PDB entry 2J06 | X-ray diffraction, 1.80 A resolution | chains A and B

# Chain A (and B)
Name: Ras gtpase-activating protein 1
Source organism: Homo sapiens
Notes: fragment: sh3 domain, residues 281-341; chain B of this document is another copy of the same molecule, construct and numbering; everything in this record applies to it too
Reference sequence: P20936 (RASA1_HUMAN); residues 281-341 here = UniProt positions 281-341
Chain sequence (65 residues; numbered 277 to 341; the number before each row is that of its first residue):
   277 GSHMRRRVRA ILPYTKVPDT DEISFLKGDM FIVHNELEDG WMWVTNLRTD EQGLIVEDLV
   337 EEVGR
Not modelled in the structure: 277-279 (chain B: 277-280, 341)
Modified / non-standard residues: Mse-280 (selenomethionine; parent Met); Mse-306 (selenomethionine; parent Met); Mse-318 (selenomethionine; parent Met)

# Chain A / chain B interface
Contacting residue pairs (16):
  Mse-280(A) with Val-293(B); Thr-296(B); Glu-298(B); Trp-317(B); Leu-330(B)
  Arg-281(A) with Thr-296(B); Asp-297(B), hydrogen bond (backbone-backbone); Leu-330(B)
  Arg-282(A) with Asp-297(B)
  Arg-283(A) with Asp-297(B), hydrogen bond (backbone-side chain); Trp-319(B)
  Ile-308(A) with Trp-319(B), hydrophobic
  Thr-321(A) with Leu-313(B)
  Leu-323(A) with Asn-311(B), hydrogen bond (backbone-side chain); Trp-319(B), hydrophobic
  Asp-326(A) with Asn-311(B), hydrogen bond
Also at the interface, not in a pair above, chain A (9 interface residues in all): Gln-328
Also at the interface, not in a pair above, chain B (10 interface residues in all): Glu-314

# Summary
9 residues of chain A and 10 residues of chain B are in contact, with 4 hydrogen bonds. Polar pairs include
Arg-283(A)/Asp-297(B), Leu-323(A)/Asn-311(B) and Asp-326(A)/Asn-311(B).
Both chains are Ras gtpase-activating protein 1 (Homo sapiens). Entry 2J06 (Crystal structure of the RasGAP
SH3 domain at 1.8 Angstrom resolution) was determined by X-ray diffraction (same publication as 2J05).
